7F3F - chains A and E of the 8 polymer chains in the assembly; structure by electron microscopy, 3.10 A resolution.

# Chain A
Name: Potassium voltage-gated channel subfamily D member 2
Source organism: Homo sapiens
UniProtKB: Q9NZV8 (KCND2_HUMAN); residues 1-630 here = UniProt positions 1-630
Chain sequence (630 residues; row label = number of the first residue in the row):
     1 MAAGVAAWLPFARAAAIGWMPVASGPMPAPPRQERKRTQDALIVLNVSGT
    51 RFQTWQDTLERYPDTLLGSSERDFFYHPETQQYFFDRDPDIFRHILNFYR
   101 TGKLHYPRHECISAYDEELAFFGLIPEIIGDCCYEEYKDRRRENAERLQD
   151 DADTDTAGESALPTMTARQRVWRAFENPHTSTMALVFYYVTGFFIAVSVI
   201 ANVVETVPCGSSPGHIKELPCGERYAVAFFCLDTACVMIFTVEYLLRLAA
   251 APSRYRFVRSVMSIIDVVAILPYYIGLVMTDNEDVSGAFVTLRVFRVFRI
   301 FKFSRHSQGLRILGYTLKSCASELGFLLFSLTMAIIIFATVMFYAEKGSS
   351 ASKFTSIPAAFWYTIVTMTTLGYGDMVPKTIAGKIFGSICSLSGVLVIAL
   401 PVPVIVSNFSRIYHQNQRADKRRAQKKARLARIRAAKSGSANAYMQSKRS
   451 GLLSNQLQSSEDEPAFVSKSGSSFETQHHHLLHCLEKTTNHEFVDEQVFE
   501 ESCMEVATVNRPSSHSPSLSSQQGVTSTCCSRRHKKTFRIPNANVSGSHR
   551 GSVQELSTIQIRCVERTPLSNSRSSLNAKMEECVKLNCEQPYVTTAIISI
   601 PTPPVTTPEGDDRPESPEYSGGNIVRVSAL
Unresolved in the structure: 1, 36-39, 158-162, 211-214, 451-471, 496-630
Differences from the reference sequence: conflict S450 (Asn in Q9NZV8), P464 (Gln in Q9NZV8), R550 (Gln in Q9NZV8), V553 (Ile in Q9NZV8)
UniProt features mapped onto this chain:
  - region: A2 to M20 (Interaction with KCNIP1, KCNIP2, and other family members), E71 to D90 (Interaction with KCNIP1), Q308 to A321 (S4-S5 linker), F474 to T489 (Required for dendritic targeting)
  - motif: T370 to D375 (Selectivity filter), V627 to L630 (PDZ-binding)
  - binding site (Zn(2+)): H105, C111, C132, C133
  - binding site (K(+)): T370, L371, G372, Y373
  - modified residue: T38 (Phosphothreonine), S438 (Phosphoserine), S548 (Phosphoserine), S552 (Phosphoserine), S572 (Phosphoserine), S575 (Phosphoserine), T602 (Phosphothreonine), T607 (Phosphothreonine), S616 (Phosphoserine)
  - natural variant: V404 (V404M: Found in a family with atypical autism and severe epilepsy)
  - mutagenesis: G309 (G309A: Increases peak current amplitude and causes a negative shift in the voltage-dependence of activation), R311 (R311A: No effect on peak current amplitude, but causes a positive shift in the voltage-dependence of activation. May increase the affinity for the closed-inactivated state of the channel), I312 (I312A: Increases peak current amplitude and causes a positive shift in the voltage-dependence of activation), L313 (L313A: Causes a positive shift in the voltage-dependence of activation. May decrease the affinity for the closed-inactivated state of the channel), G314 (G314A: Loss of channel activity), Y315 (Y315A: Increases peak current amplitude but has a minor effect on the voltage-dependence of activation), T316 (T316A: Increases peak current amplitude and causes a positive shift in the voltage-dependence of activation), L317 (L317A: Increases peak current amplitude and causes a positive shift in the voltage-dependence of activation), K318 (K318A: Increases peak current amplitude and causes a positive shift in the voltage-dependence of activation), S319 (S319A: May impair protein folding), C320 (C320A: Increases peak current amplitude and causes a positive shift in the voltage-dependence of activation ...), S322 (S322A: Increases peak current amplitude and causes a positive shift in the voltage-dependence of activation. May increase the affinity for the closed-inactivated state of the channel), 17 further mutagenesis entries in UniProt
Reported in the primary citation:
  - conformationally variable residues (helix shift, order/disorder transition): A2 to Q39, A419, K437 to S450, S473 to D495

# Chain E
Name: Isoform 2 of Kv channel-interacting protein 1
Source organism: Homo sapiens
UniProtKB: Q9NZI2 (KCIP1_HUMAN), isoform Q9NZI2-2; residue numbers follow UniProt; this construct covers 1-216
Chain sequence (216 residues; row label = number of the first residue in the row):
     1 MGAVMGTFSSLQTKQRRPSKDKIEDELEMTMVCHRPEGLEQLEAQTNFTK
    51 RELQVLYRGFKNECPSGVVNEDTFKQIYAQFFPHGDASTYAHYLFNAFDT
   101 TQTGSVKFEDFVTALSILLRGTVHEKLRWTFNLYDINKDGYINKEEMMDI
   151 VKAIYDMMGKYTYPVLKEDTPRQHVDVFFQKMDKNKDGIVTLDEFLESCQ
   201 EDDNIMRSLQLFQNVM
Unresolved in the structure: 1-35, 187-190

# How chain A and chain E interact
Pairs across the interface (48):
  L66(A) with K61(E)
  S70(A) with P36(E); E37(E)
  E71(A) with Y57(E), hydrogen bond; K61(E), salt bridge
  D73(A) with Q54(E)
  F74(A) with G38(E); Q41(E); Q54(E); Y57(E), hydrophobic
  F75(A) with Y57(E), hydrophobic; K61(E)
  Y76(A) with Q54(E), hydrogen bond (backbone-side chain)
  H77(A) with R51(E)
  P78(A) with R51(E)
  E79(A) with R51(E), salt bridge
  A120(A) with P65(E)
  F121(A) with K61(E); P65(E), hydrophobic
  K437(A) with P83(E)
  S440(A) with P83(E)
  A441(A) with H84(E)
  F474(A) with F81(E), hydrophobic
  H478(A) with F81(E), hydrogen bond (side chain-backbone)
  H480(A) with L211(E); F212(E)
  L481(A) with F212(E), hydrophobic
  L482(A) with F81(E); F82(E), hydrophobic; H84(E)
  C484(A) with L211(E), hydrophobic
  L485(A) with F82(E), hydrophobic; M158(E)
  T488(A) with H174(E)
  T489(A) with I154(E); Y155(E); M158(E)
  H491(A) with Y155(E); T162(E); P164(E); L166(E)
  E492(A) with T162(E), hydrogen bond (backbone-side chain); Y163(E), hydrogen bond (backbone-backbone)
  F493(A) with H84(E); M158(E)
  V494(A) with Y161(E), hydrogen bond (backbone-backbone); T162(E); Y163(E)
Interface residues without a listed pair, chain A (31 interface residues in all): E117, Y444, E486
Interface residues without a listed pair, chain E (32 interface residues in all): L53, R58, S66, A79, Q80, F108, M157, T170

# Overview
31 residues of chain A face 32 of chain E across their interface, with 6 hydrogen bonds and 2 salt bridges.
Polar pairs include E71(A)-K61(E), E79(A)-R51(E) and E71(A)-Y57(E). UniProt lists 4 Zn2+-binding residues, 4
K+-binding residues and 33 mutagenesis sites on chain A. From the paper: conformational variability at A2(A),
A419(A) and K437(A) among others.
Chain A is Potassium voltage-gated channel subfamily D member 2 and chain E is Isoform 2 of Kv
channel-interacting protein 1, both from Homo sapiens; the structure, CryoEM structure of human Kv4.2-KChIP1
complex, was determined by electron microscopy together with 7E83, 7E84 and 7E8E from the same study.
